4E7H - chains A and B of the 4 polymer chains in the assembly; structure by X-ray diffraction, 2.57 A resolution.

[Chain A (and B)]
Molecule: Pro-Pol polyprotein
Source organism: Human spumaretrovirus
Notes: EC 2.7.7.49, 2.7.7.7, 3.1.26.4, 3.4.23.-; chain B of this document is another copy of the same molecule, construct and numbering; everything in this record applies to it too
UniProt: P14350 (POL_FOAMV); residues 1-392 here correspond to UniProt positions 752-1143 (UniProt number = residue number + 751)
Chain sequence (395 residues; each row starts with the number of its first residue; numbers below 1 keep their minus sign (Gly-2 is residue -2)):
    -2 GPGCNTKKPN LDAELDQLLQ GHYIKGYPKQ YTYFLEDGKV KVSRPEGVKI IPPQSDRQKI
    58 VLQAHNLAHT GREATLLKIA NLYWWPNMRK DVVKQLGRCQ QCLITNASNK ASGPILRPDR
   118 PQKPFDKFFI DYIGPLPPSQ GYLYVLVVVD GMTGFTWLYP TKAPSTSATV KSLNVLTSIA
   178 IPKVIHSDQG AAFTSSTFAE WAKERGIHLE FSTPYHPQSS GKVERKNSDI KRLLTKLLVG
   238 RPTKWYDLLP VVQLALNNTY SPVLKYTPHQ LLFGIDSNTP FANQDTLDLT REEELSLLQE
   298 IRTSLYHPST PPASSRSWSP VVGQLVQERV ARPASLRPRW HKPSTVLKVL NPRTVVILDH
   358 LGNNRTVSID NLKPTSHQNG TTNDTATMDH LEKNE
Unresolved in the structure: -2 to 7, 376-392 (chain B: -2 to 115, 300-392)
Construct notes: expression tag (-2 to 0); variant Ser217 (Gly968 in P14350), Gly218 (Ser969 in P14350)
Bound ions: Zn2+: His62, His66, Cys96, Cys99
Small-molecule neighbours: hexane-1,6-diol (HEZ): Glu70, Leu73, Leu74, Ala77, Arg86, Pro259, Lys262
Swiss-Prot annotation at these positions:
  - binding site (Mg(2+)): Asp123, Asp185
From the paper describing this entry:
  - binding site for the 19-nt DNA strand: Gln186, Tyr212 to Pro214

[Interface between chain A and chain B]
Contacting residue pairs (64; chain A residue first):
  Pro121(A) with Ile272(B)
  Phe122(A) with Phe270(B), hydrophobic; Asn275(B), hydrogen bond (backbone-side chain)
  Trp154(A) with Ile176(B)
  Asn171(A) with Pro247(B)
  Thr174(A) with Leu251(B)
  Ser175(A) with Pro247(B); Gln250(B); Leu251(B)
  Ile176(A) with Phe152(B); Trp154(B); Phe270(B), hydrophobic
  Ala177(A) with Leu251(B), hydrophobic
  Ile178(A) with Leu251(B), hydrophobic; Asn275(B), hydrogen bond (backbone-side chain); Thr276(B)
  Pro179(A) with Asn275(B)
  Lys180(A) with Asn275(B), hydrogen bond
  Pro247(A) with Ser175(B)
  Gln250(A) with Ser175(B), hydrogen bond (side chain-backbone); Ile176(B)
  Leu251(A) with Thr174(B); Ser175(B); Ile178(B), hydrophobic
  His266(A) with Phe122(B); Ile176(B)
  Leu269(A) with Phe270(B)
  Phe270(A) with Phe122(B), hydrophobic; Leu269(B), hydrophobic; Phe270(B), hydrophobic
  Ile272(A) with Lys120(B); Phe122(B)
  Asp273(A) with Phe122(B)
  Ser274(A) with Phe122(B); Ala177(B); Ile178(B), hydrogen bond (side chain-backbone)
  Asn275(A) with Ile178(B), hydrogen bond (backbone-backbone); Pro179(B), hydrogen bond (side chain-backbone); Lys180(B); Arg202(B); Gly203(B), hydrogen bond (side chain-backbone)
  Thr276(A) with Ile178(B)
  Thr283(A) with Lys120(B), hydrogen bond (backbone-side chain)
  Leu284(A) with Arg117(B); Pro118(B)
  Asp285(A) with Pro118(B)
  Leu286(A) with Pro118(B); Lys120(B), hydrogen bond (backbone-side chain)
  Thr287(A) with Pro118(B); Lys120(B)
  Arg288(A) with Lys120(B); Pro121(B); Met149(B); Leu268(B), hydrogen bond (side chain-backbone); Leu269(B), hydrogen bond (side chain-backbone)
  Glu289(A) with Tyr263(B)
  Glu291(A) with Lys120(B), salt bridge
  Leu292(A) with Gln267(B); Leu268(B); Gly271(B)
  Leu295(A) with Phe270(B)
  Arg299(A) with Phe270(B), hydrogen bond (side chain-backbone); Gly271(B); Ile272(B)
Also at the interface, not in a pair above, chain A (36 interface residues in all): Lys120, Phe152, Gln296
Also at the interface, not in a pair above, chain B (32 interface residues in all): Gln119, Ile204, His266

[In short]
36 residues of chain A and 32 residues of chain B are in contact, with 13 hydrogen bonds and 1 salt bridge.
Among the polar pairs are Glu291(A)-Lys120(B), Phe122(A)-Asn275(B) and Ile178(A)-Asn275(B). Bound to chain A:
hexane-1,6-diol. The paper reports a binding site for the 19-nt DNA strand at Gln186(A) and Tyr212(A).
Both chains are Pro-Pol polyprotein (Human spumaretrovirus). Entry 4E7H (PFV intasome prior to 3'-processing,
Apo form (UI-Apo)) was determined by X-ray diffraction, deposited together with 4E7I, 4E7J, 4E7K and 4E7L.
